Entry 2H3C (solution NMR); this record covers chains D and B of the 4 polymer chains in the assembly.

Chain D:
Molecule: 13-nt DNA strand
Sequence (13 nucleotides; each row starts with the number of its first residue):
   186 TCGGGTATAC ATA

Chain B:
Name: CcdA
From: Escherichia coli
UniProt: Q9S0Z5 (Q9S0Z5_ECOLI); residues 101-172 here correspond to UniProt positions 1-72 (UniProt number = residue number - 100)
Sequence (72 residues; row label = number of the first residue in the row):
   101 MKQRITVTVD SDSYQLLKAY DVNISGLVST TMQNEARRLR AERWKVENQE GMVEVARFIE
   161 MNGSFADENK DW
Differences from the reference sequence: engineered mutation Lys170 (Arg70 in Q9S0Z5)

Chain D / chain B interface:
Contacting residue pairs - 11 pairs, chain D then chain B:
  DG189(D) - Thr108(B)  sugar contact
  DG190(D) - Thr106(B)  sugar contact
  DG190(D) - Val107(B)  phosphate contact
  DG190(D) - Thr108(B)  phosphate contact
  DT191(D) - Gln103(B)  phosphate contact
  DT191(D) - Arg104(B)  sugar contact
  DT191(D) - Ile105(B)  phosphate contact
  DT191(D) - Thr106(B)  phosphate contact
  DA192(D) - Gln103(B)  phosphate contact
  DA192(D) - Arg104(B)  phosphate contact
  DT193(D) - Arg104(B)  base contact

Overview:
5 residues of chain D and 6 residues of chain B are in contact.
Here chain D is a 13-nt DNA strand and chain B is CcdA (Escherichia coli). Entry 2H3C (Structural basis for
nucleic acid and toxin recognition of the bacterial antitoxin CcdA) was determined by solution NMR (same
publication as 2H3A).
